3KR5 - chains A and F of the 6 polymer chains in the assembly; structure by X-ray diffraction, 2.56 A resolution.

# Chain A (and F)
Molecule: M17 leucyl aminopeptidase
From: Plasmodium falciparum
Notes: EC 3.4.11.1; chain F of this document is another copy of the same molecule, construct and numbering; everything in this record applies to it too
UniProtKB: Q8IL11 (Q8IL11_PLAF7); residue numbers follow UniProt; this construct covers 84-605
Chain sequence (528 residues; row label = number of the first residue in the row):
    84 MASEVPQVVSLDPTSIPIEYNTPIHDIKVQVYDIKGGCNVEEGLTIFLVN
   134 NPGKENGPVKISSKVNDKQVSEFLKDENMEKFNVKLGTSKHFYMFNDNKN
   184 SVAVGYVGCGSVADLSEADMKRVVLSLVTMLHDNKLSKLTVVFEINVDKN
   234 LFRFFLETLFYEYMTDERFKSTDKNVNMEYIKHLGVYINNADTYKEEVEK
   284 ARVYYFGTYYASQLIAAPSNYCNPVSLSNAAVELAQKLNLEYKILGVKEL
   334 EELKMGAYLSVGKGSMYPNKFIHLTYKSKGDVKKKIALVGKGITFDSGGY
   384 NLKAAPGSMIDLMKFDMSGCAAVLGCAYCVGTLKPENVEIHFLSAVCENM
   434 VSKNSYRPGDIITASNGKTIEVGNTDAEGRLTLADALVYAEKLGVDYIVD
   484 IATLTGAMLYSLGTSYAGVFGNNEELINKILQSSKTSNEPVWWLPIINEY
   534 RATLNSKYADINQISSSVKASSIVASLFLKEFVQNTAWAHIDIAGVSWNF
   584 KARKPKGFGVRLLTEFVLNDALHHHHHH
Disordered / not traced: 84, 260, 604-611 (chain F: 84-85, 136, 255-261, 604-611)
Construct notes: engineered mutation Gln-152 (Asn in Q8IL11), Gln-515 (Asn in Q8IL11), Gln-546 (Asn in Q8IL11); expression tag (606-611)
Ion coordination: Zn2+ site 1: Lys-374, Asp-379, Asp-399, Glu-461 (together with BEY); Zn2+ site 2: Asp-379, Asp-459, Glu-461 (together with BEY)
Ligand contacts:
  - BEY ((2S)-3-[(R)-[(1S)-1-amino-3-phenylpropyl](hydroxy)phosphoryl]-2-benzylpropanoic acid): Lys-374, Asp-379, Lys-386, Ser-391, Met-392, Met-396, Phe-398, Asp-399, Asn-457, Asp-459, Ala-460, Glu-461, Gly-462, Arg-463, Thr-486, Leu-487, Thr-488, Gly-489, Ala-490, Leu-492, Ile-547, Ser-554, Ala-577
  - carbonate ion (CO3): Lys-374, Asp-459, Ala-460, Glu-461, Gly-462, Arg-463, Leu-487, Thr-488
Curated features (UniProtKB/Swiss-Prot):
  - region: Asn-384 to Ser-401 (L13 loop)
  - active site: Lys-386, Arg-463
  - binding site (a peptide): Lys-374, Asp-379, Lys-386, Asp-399, Asp-459
  - binding site (Zn(2+)): Lys-374, Asp-379, Asp-394, Met-396, Asp-399, Asp-459, Glu-461
  - site: Lys-386 (Essential for hexamer stabilization)
  - mutagenesis: Asp-379 (D379A: 6.5-fold reduction in catalytic efficiency in the presence of Co(2+); 854-fold reduction in catalytic efficiency in the presence of Mn(2+); substrate affinity is slightly reduced ...), Lys-386 (K386A: 100-fold decrease in catalytic efficiency. 2-fold decrease in substrate affinity. Loss of hexamer formation with formation of dimers and trimers), Ala-387 (A387P: 16-fold decrease in catalytic efficiency. No effect on hexamer formation), Ala-388 to Gly-390 (8-fold decrease in catalytic efficiency. 3-fold decrease in substrate affinity. No effect on hexamer formation), Ala-388 to Pro-389 (13-fold decrease in catalytic efficiency. 1.5-fold decrease in substrate affinity. No effect on hexamer formation), Asp-394 (D394A: 7.5-fold increase in catalytic efficiency. No effect on hexamer formation. 1.7-fold increase in substrate affinity), Glu-461 (E461L: 6.5-fold reduction in catalytic efficiency in the presence of Co(2+); 854-fold reduction in catalytic efficiency in the presence of Mn(2+); substrate affinity is slightly reduced ...), Trp-525 (W525A: Loss of catalytic activity and impairs oligomerization; when associated with A-533), Tyr-533 (Y533A: Loss of catalytic activity and impairs oligomerization; when associated with A-525)
Reported in the primary citation:
  - binding site for BEY: Phe-398, Leu-492
  - specificity-determining residues: Met-392, Met-396, Phe-398, Thr-486, Gly-489, Leu-492, Phe-583

# Chain A / chain F interface
Contacting residue pairs (47):
  Ala-201(A) / Glu-532(F)
  Ala-490(A) / Tyr-493(F)
  Leu-492(A) / Lys-552(F)
  Leu-492(A) / Ala-553(F)  hydrogen bond (backbone-backbone)
  Tyr-493(A) / Ala-490(F)
  Tyr-493(A) / Tyr-493(F)  hydrophobic
  Tyr-493(A) / Lys-552(F)
  Tyr-493(A) / Ala-553(F)
  Ser-494(A) / Ser-494(F)
  Ser-494(A) / Ile-556(F)
  Leu-495(A) / Pro-528(F)
  Leu-495(A) / Ile-530(F)
  Leu-495(A) / Tyr-533(F)  hydrogen bond (backbone-side chain)
  Leu-495(A) / Ile-556(F)  hydrophobic
  Gly-496(A) / Tyr-533(F)
  Gly-496(A) / Ala-553(F)
  Thr-497(A) / Tyr-533(F)  hydrogen bond (backbone-side chain)
  Ser-498(A) / Ile-530(F)
  Ser-498(A) / Glu-532(F)  hydrogen bond
  Ser-498(A) / Tyr-533(F)  hydrogen bond (backbone-side chain)
  Tyr-499(A) / Ile-530(F)  hydrophobic
  Trp-525(A) / Trp-526(F)  hydrogen bond (side chain-backbone)
  Trp-525(A) / Leu-527(F)
  Trp-525(A) / Pro-528(F)
  Trp-526(A) / Trp-525(F)  hydrogen bond (backbone-side chain)
  Leu-527(A) / Trp-525(F)
  Leu-527(A) / Leu-527(F)  hydrophobic
  Pro-528(A) / Leu-495(F)
  Pro-528(A) / Trp-525(F)
  Ile-530(A) / Leu-495(F)
  Ile-530(A) / Tyr-499(F)  hydrophobic
  Glu-532(A) / Glu-200(F)
  Glu-532(A) / Ala-201(F)
  Glu-532(A) / Ser-498(F)  hydrogen bond
  Tyr-533(A) / Leu-495(F)  hydrogen bond (side chain-backbone)
  Tyr-533(A) / Gly-496(F)
  Tyr-533(A) / Thr-497(F)  hydrogen bond (side chain-backbone)
  Tyr-533(A) / Ser-498(F)  hydrogen bond (side chain-backbone)
  Tyr-533(A) / Tyr-499(F)
  Lys-552(A) / Leu-492(F)
  Lys-552(A) / Tyr-493(F)
  Ala-553(A) / Leu-492(F)  hydrogen bond (backbone-backbone)
  Ala-553(A) / Tyr-493(F)
  Ala-553(A) / Leu-495(F)
  Ala-553(A) / Gly-496(F)
  Ile-556(A) / Ser-494(F)
  Ile-556(A) / Leu-495(F)
Other interface residues (no listed pair), chain A (21 interface residues in all): Ser-554
Other interface residues (no listed pair), chain F (22 interface residues in all): Ser-554

# In short
21 residues of chain A face 22 of chain F across their interface; the contacts include 12 hydrogen bonds.
Among the polar pairs are Leu-495(A)/Tyr-533(F), Thr-497(A)/Tyr-533(F) and Ser-498(A)/Glu-532(F). Ligands of
chain A: carbonate ion and compound BEY. The paper reports a binding site for BEY at Phe-398(A) and
Leu-492(A); specificity determinants Met-392(A), Met-396(A) and Phe-398(A) among others.
Chain A and chain F are both M17 leucyl aminopeptidase (Plasmodium falciparum); the structure, Structure of a
protease 4, was determined by X-ray diffraction together with 3KQX, 3KQZ and 3KR4 from the same study.
